Entry 3MNN (X-ray diffraction, 2.50 A resolution); this record covers chains A and I of the 10 polymer chains in the assembly.

Chain A:
Protein: Histone H3.2
Source organism: Xenopus laevis
UniProt: P84233 (H32_XENLA); residues 1-135 here correspond to UniProt positions 2-136 (UniProt number = residue number + 1)
Sequence (135 residues; row label = number of the first residue in the row):
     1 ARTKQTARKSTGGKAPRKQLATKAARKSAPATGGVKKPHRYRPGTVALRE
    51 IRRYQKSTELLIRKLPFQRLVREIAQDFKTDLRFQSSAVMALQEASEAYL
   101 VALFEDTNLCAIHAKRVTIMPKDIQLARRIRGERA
Disordered / not traced: 1-37, 135
Curated features (UniProtKB/Swiss-Prot):
  - modified residue: Arg2 (Asymmetric dimethylarginine), Thr3 (Phosphothreonine), Lys4 (Allysine), Gln5 (5-glutamyl dopamine), Thr6 (Phosphothreonine), Arg8 (Citrulline), Lys9 (N6,N6,N6-trimethyllysine), Ser10 (ADP-ribosylserine), Thr11 (Phosphothreonine), Lys14 (N6-(2-hydroxyisobutyryl)lysine), Arg17 (Asymmetric dimethylarginine), Lys18 (N6-(2-hydroxyisobutyryl)lysine), Lys23 (N6-(2-hydroxyisobutyryl)lysine), Arg26 (Citrulline), Lys27 (N6,N6,N6-trimethyllysine), Ser28 (ADP-ribosylserine), Lys36 (N6,N6,N6-trimethyllysine), Lys37 (N6-methyllysine), Tyr41 (Phosphotyrosine), Lys56 (N6,N6,N6-trimethyllysine) and 8 more in UniProt
  - lipidation: Cys110 (S-palmitoyl cysteine)

Chain I:
Molecule: 145-nt DNA strand
Sequence (145 nucleotides; each row starts with the number of its first residue; numbers below 1 keep their minus sign (DA-72 is residue -72)):
   -72 ATCAATATCCACCTGCAGATACTACCAAAAGTGTATTTGGAAACTGCTCC
   -22 ATCAAAAGGCATGTTCAGCTGAATCAGCTGAACATGCCTTTTGATGGAGC
    28 AGTTTCCAAATACACTTTTGGTAGTATCTGCAGGTGGATATTGAT

How chain A and chain I interact:
Residue-residue contacts (29):
  Arg40(A) - DT-8(I)  base contact
  Arg40(A) - DG70(I)  sugar contact
  Arg40(A) - DA71(I)  phosphate contact
  Tyr41(A) - DT69(I)  phosphate contact
  Tyr41(A) - DG70(I)  phosphate contact
  Arg42(A) - DA-6(I)  phosphate contact
  Arg42(A) - DG-5(I)  salt bridge to the phosphate
  Arg42(A) - DG70(I)  hydrogen bond to the phosphate
  Pro43(A) - DA-6(I)  phosphate contact
  Pro43(A) - DG-5(I)  sugar contact
  Thr45(A) - DT69(I)  phosphate contact
  Thr45(A) - DG70(I)  hydrogen bond to the phosphate
  Arg63(A) - DG-14(I)  hydrogen bond to the phosphate
  Arg63(A) - DC-13(I)  phosphate contact
  Arg72(A) - DA-22(I)  salt bridge to the phosphate
  Arg83(A) - DC-23(I)  base contact
  Arg83(A) - DA-22(I)  phosphate contact
  Phe84(A) - DC-23(I)  sugar contact
  Phe84(A) - DA-22(I)  hydrogen bond to the phosphate
  Gln85(A) - DC-23(I)  phosphate contact
  Ser86(A) - DC-23(I)  hydrogen bond to the phosphate
  Arg116(A) - DT-3(I)  phosphate contact
  Arg116(A) - DG-2(I)  phosphate contact
  Val117(A) - DC-4(I)  phosphate contact
  Val117(A) - DT-3(I)  hydrogen bond to the phosphate
  Thr118(A) - DC-4(I)  hydrogen bond to the phosphate
  Thr118(A) - DT-3(I)  hydrogen bond to the phosphate
  Met120(A) - DT-3(I)  phosphate contact
  Met120(A) - DG-2(I)  phosphate contact
Also at the interface, not in a pair above, chain A (18 interface residues in all): Pro38, His39, Lys115

Summary:
Chain A and chain I form an interface of 18 and 13 residues respectively, with 8 hydrogen bonds and 2 salt
bridges. Among the polar pairs are Arg42(A)-DG70(I), Thr45(A)-DG70(I) and Arg63(A)-DG-14(I).
Here chain A is Histone H3.2 (Xenopus laevis) and chain I is a 145-nt DNA strand. Entry 3MNN (A Ruthenium
Antitumour Agent Forms Specific Histone Protein Adducts in the Nucleosome Core) was determined by X-ray
diffraction.
